Entry 9F3R (electron microscopy, 4.30 A resolution (low resolution: residue-level contacts below are approximate; hydrogen-bond / salt-bridge calls are withheld)); this record covers chains G and K of the 14 polymer chains in the assembly.

# Chain G (and K)
Name: Detyrosinated tubulin alpha-1B chain
Source organism: Homo sapiens
Notes: chain K of this document is another copy of the same molecule, construct and numbering; everything in this record applies to it too
Reference sequence: P68363 (TBA1B_HUMAN); residue numbers follow UniProt; this construct covers 1-37, 47-441
Amino-acid sequence (453 residues; each row starts with the number of its first residue; note: 6 numbers in that range are skipped by the numbering (no residue carries them; nothing is unmodelled there); a row labelled like 37A-37E holds insertion residues (37A, then the next letters in order)):
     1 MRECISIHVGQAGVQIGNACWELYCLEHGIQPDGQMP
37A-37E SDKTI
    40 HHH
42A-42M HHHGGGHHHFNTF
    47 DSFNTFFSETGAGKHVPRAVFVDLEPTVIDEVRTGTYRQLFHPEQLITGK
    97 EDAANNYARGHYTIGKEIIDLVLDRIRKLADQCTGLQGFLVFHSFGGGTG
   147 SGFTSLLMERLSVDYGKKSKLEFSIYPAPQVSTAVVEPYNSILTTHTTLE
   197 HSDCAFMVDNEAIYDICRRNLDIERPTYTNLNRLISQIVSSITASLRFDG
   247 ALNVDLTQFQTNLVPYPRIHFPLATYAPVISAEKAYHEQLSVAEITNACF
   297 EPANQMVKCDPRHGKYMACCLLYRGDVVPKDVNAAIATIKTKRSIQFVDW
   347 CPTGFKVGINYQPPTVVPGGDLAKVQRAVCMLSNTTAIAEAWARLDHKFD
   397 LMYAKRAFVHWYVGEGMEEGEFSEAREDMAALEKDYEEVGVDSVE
Unresolved in the structure: 37A-37E, 42A-42M
Sequence notes: linker (40-42, 42A-42M); engineered mutation Gln-254 (Glu in P68363)
Residues lining bound ligands: GTP (guanosine-5'-triphosphate): Gly-10, Gln-11, Ala-12, Gln-15, Ile-16, Asp-98, Ala-99, Ala-100, Asn-101, Ser-140, Gly-143, Gly-144, Thr-145, Ile-171, Thr-179, Glu-183, Asn-206, Tyr-224, Leu-227, Asn-228, Ile-231
UniProt features mapped onto this chain:
  - motif: Met-1 to Cys-4 (MREC motif)
  - binding site (GTP): Gly-10, Gln-11, Ala-12, Gln-15, Glu-71, Ala-99, Ser-140, Gly-143, Gly-144, Thr-145, Gly-146, Thr-179, Glu-183, Asn-206, Tyr-224, Asn-228, Leu-252
  - modified residue: Lys-37C (N6,N6,N6-trimethyllysine), Ser-48 (Phosphoserine), Ser-232 (Phosphoserine), Tyr-282 (3'-nitrotyrosine), Arg-339 (Omega-N-methylarginine), Ser-439 (Phosphoserine)
  - binding site (Mg(2+)): Glu-71
  - cross-link (Glycyl lysine isopeptide (Lys-Gly)): Lys-326 (interchain with G-Cter in ubiquitin), Lys-370 (interchain with G-Cter in ubiquitin)
From the paper describing this entry:
  - mutagenesis - E254Q: abolished catalytic activity on GTP

# How chain G and chain K interact
Pairs across the interface (9):
  Tyr-282(G) / Thr-56(K)
  Tyr-282(G) / Lys-60(K)
  His-283(G) / Lys-60(K)
  His-283(G) / Val-62(K)
  His-283(G) / Gln-85(K)
  His-283(G) / Phe-87(K)
  His-283(G) / His-88(K)
  His-283(G) / Pro-89(K)
  Glu-284(G) / His-88(K)
Also at the interface, not in a pair above, chain G (5 interface residues in all): Lys-280, Gln-285
Also at the interface, not in a pair above, chain K (10 interface residues in all): Gly-57, Leu-86, Gln-128

# Summary
5 residues of chain G and 10 residues of chain K are in contact. Bound to chain G: GTP. UniProt lists 17
GTP-binding residues and Mg2+-binding residue Glu-71(G) on chain G. From the paper: E254Q of chain G abolishes
catalytic activity on GTP.
Both chains are Detyrosinated tubulin alpha-1B chain (Homo sapiens). Entry 9F3R (13pf E254Q microtubule from
recombinant human tubulin decorated with EB3) was determined by electron microscopy (same publication as 9F3B,
9F3H and 9F3S).
